Entry 6VQJ (electron microscopy, 5.70 A resolution (low resolution: residue-level contacts below are approximate; hydrogen-bond / salt-bridge calls are withheld)); this record covers chains G and J of the 8 polymer chains in the assembly.

# Chain G
Molecule: V-type proton ATPase subunit C 1
From: Rattus norvegicus
Reference sequence: Q5FVI6 (VATC1_RAT); residue numbers follow UniProt; this construct covers 1-382
Chain sequence (382 residues; row label = number of the first residue in the row):
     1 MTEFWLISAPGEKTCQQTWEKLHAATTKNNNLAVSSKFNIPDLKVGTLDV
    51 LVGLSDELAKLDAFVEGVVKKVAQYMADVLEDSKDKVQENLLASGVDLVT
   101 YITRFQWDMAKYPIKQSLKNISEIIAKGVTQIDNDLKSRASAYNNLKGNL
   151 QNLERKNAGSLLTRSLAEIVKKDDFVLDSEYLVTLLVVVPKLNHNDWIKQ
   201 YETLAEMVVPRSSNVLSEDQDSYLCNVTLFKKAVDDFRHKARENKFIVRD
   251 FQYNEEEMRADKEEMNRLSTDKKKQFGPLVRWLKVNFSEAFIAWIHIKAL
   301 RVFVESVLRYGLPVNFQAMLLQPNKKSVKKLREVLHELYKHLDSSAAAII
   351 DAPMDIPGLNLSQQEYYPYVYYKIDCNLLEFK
Not modelled in the structure: 1, 348-362, 377-382
UniProt features mapped onto this chain:
  - modified residue: Thr-2 (N-acetylthreonine)

# Chain J
Molecule: V-type proton ATPase subunit E 1
From: Rattus norvegicus
Reference sequence: Q6PCU2 (VATE1_RAT); residues 1-226 here = UniProt positions 1-226
Chain sequence (226 residues; row label = number of the first residue in the row):
     1 MALSDADVQKQIKHMMAFIEQEANEKAEEIDAKAEEEFNIEKGRLVQTQR
    51 LKIMEYYEKKEKQIEQQKKIQMSNLMNQARLKVLRARDDLITDLLNEAKQ
   101 RLSKVVKDTTRYQVLLDGLVLQGLYQLLEPRMIVRCRKQDFPLVKAAVQK
   151 AIPMYKIATKKDVDVQIDLEAYLPEDIAGGVEIYNGDRKIKVSNTLESRL
   201 DLIAQQMMPEVRGALFGANANRKFLD
Not modelled in the structure: 1, 66-226
UniProt features mapped onto this chain:
  - modified residue: Ala-2 (N-acetylalanine), Tyr-56 (Phosphotyrosine)

# Chain G / chain J interface
Pairs across the interface - 4 pairs, chain G then chain J:
  Gly-46(G) with Glu-22(J)
  Ser-345(G) with Ser-4(J); Asp-7(J)
  Ala-346(G) with Ala-2(J)
Interface residues without a listed pair, chain G (4 interface residues in all): Tyr-310
Interface residues without a listed pair, chain J (6 interface residues in all): Leu-3, His-14

# Overview
The interface between chain G and chain J involves 4 residues on one side and 6 on the other.
Here chain G is V-type proton ATPase subunit C 1 and chain J is V-type proton ATPase subunit E 1, both from
Rattus norvegicus. Entry 6VQJ (Mammalian V-ATPase from rat brain collar and peripheral stalks rotational state
2 (from focused refinement)) was determined by electron microscopy (same publication as 6VQ9, 6VQA, 6VQB, 6VQI
and 6VQK).
